Entry 8QJ5 (X-ray diffraction, 1.63 A resolution); this record covers chains A and B.

Chain A (and B):
Name: Glutamate 5-kinase
From: Pseudomonas syringae pv. actinidiae
Notes: chain B of this document is another copy of the same molecule, construct and numbering; everything in this record applies to it too
UniProtKB: A0A2V0R8Q9 (A0A2V0R8Q9_PSESF); numbering as in UniProt (aligned over 1-431)
Chain sequence (432 residues; each row starts with the number of its first residue; numbering starts at 0):
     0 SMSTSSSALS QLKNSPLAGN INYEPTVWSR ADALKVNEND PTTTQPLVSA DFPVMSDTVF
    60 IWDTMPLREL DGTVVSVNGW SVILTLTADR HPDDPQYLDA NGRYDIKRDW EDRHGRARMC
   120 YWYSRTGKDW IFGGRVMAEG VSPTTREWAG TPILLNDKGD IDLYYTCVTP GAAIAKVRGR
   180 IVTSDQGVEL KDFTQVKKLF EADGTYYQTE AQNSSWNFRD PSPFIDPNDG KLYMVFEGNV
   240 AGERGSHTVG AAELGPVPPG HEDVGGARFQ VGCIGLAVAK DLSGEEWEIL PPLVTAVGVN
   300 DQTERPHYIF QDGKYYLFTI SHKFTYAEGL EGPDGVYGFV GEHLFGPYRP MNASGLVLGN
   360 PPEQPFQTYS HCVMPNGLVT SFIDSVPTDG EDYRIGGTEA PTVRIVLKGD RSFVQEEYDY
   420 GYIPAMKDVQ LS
Unresolved in the structure: 0-19 (chain B: 0-21)
Differences from the reference sequence: expression tag (0)
UniProt features mapped onto this chain:
  - active site: D62 (Nucleophile), E303 (Proton donor/acceptor)
  - binding site (sucrose): W61, D62, A148, R218, D219
  - site: D219 (Transition state stabilizer)
Small-molecule neighbours: polyethylene glycol (P4K): P142, T143, C166, P169, G170, A171, A172, K197, L198, F199, E200
Reported in the primary citation:
  - catalytic residues: D62, D219, E303

How chain A and chain B interact:
Residue-residue contacts - 49 pairs, chain A then chain B:
  A30(A) with T41(B); F412(B), hydrophobic
  D31(A) with R410(B), salt bridge; F412(B)
  L33(A) with D39(B); P40(B)
  K34(A) with D39(B); T41(B), hydrogen bond; T42(B); N351(B), hydrogen bond; S411(B), hydrogen bond (side chain-backbone); F412(B)
  N36(A) with N36(B)
  D39(A) with L33(B); K34(B)
  P40(A) with L33(B); P257(B); H260(B)
  T41(A) with A30(B); L33(B); K34(B), hydrogen bond
  T42(A) with K34(B)
  P255(A) with V405(B), hydrophobic; F412(B); Q414(B)
  V256(A) with Q414(B)
  P257(A) with P40(B); V413(B)
  P258(A) with Q414(B)
  H260(A) with P40(B)
  P349(A) with R410(B)
  N351(A) with K34(B), hydrogen bond; A352(B)
  A352(A) with N351(B); R410(B)
  V405(A) with P255(B), hydrophobic
  K407(A) with P255(B)
  R410(A) with D31(B), salt bridge; P349(B); A352(B)
  S411(A) with K34(B), hydrogen bond (backbone-side chain)
  F412(A) with A30(B), hydrophobic; D31(B); K34(B); P255(B)
  V413(A) with P257(B)
  Q414(A) with P255(B); V256(B); P258(B)
Interface residues without a listed pair, chain A (26 interface residues in all): D409, E415
Interface residues without a listed pair, chain B (27 interface residues in all): R348, K407, D409, E415

Summary:
26 residues of chain A and 27 residues of chain B are in contact; the contacts include 6 hydrogen bonds and 2
salt bridges. Polar pairs include D31(A)-R410(B), K34(A)-T41(B) and K34(A)-N351(B). Bound to chain A:
polyethylene glycol. From the paper: catalytic residues D62(A), D219(A) and E303(A).
Chain A and chain B are both Glutamate 5-kinase (Pseudomonas syringae pv. actinidiae); the structure, Crystal
structure of the Levansucrase beta from Pseudomonas syringae pv. actinidiae, was determined by X-ray
diffraction (same publication as 8QKW).
